PDB entry 4Z64 | X-ray diffraction, 2.66 A resolution | chains A and P of the 3 polymer chains in the assembly

[Chain A]
Protein: Phytosulfokine receptor 1
Source organism: Arabidopsis thaliana
Notes: EC 2.7.11.1; fragment: UNP resides 24-648
UniProt: Q9ZVR7 (PSKR1_ARATH); numbering as in UniProt (aligned over 24-648)
Chain sequence (631 residues; each row starts with the number of its first residue):
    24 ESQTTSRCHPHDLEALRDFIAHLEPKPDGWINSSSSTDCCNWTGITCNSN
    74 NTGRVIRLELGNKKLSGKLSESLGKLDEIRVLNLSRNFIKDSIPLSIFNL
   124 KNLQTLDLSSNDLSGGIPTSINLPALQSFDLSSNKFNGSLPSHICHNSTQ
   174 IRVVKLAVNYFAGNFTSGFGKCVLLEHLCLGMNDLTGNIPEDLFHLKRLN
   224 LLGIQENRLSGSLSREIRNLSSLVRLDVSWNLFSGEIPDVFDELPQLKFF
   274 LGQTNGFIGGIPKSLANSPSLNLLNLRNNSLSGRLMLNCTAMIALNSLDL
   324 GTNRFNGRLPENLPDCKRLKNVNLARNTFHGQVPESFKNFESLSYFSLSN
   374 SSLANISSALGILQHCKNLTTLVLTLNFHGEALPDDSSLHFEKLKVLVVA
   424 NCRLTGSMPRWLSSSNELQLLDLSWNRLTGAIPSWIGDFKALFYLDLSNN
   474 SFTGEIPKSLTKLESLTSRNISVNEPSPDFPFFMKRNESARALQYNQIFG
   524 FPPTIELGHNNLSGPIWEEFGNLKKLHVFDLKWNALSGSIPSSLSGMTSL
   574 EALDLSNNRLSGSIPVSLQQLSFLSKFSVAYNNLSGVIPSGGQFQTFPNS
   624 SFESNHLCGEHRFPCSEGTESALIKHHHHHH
Unresolved in the structure: 24-29, 72-76, 640-654
Sequence notes: expression tag (649-654)
Curated features (UniProtKB/Swiss-Prot):
  - binding site (phytosulfokine): Arg-300, Asn-346, Ser-370, Ser-372, Thr-398, Asn-424, Asp-445, Lys-508
  - glycosylation (N-linked (GlcNAc...) asparagine): Asn-55, Asn-64, Asn-73, Asn-106, Asn-160, Asn-170, Asn-187, Asn-242, Asn-301, Asn-311, Asn-373, Asn-378, Asn-391, Asn-472, Asn-493, Asn-510, Asn-534, Asn-606, Asn-622
  - mutagenesis: Phe-596 (F596D: Decreased responsiveness to PSK for interaction with BAK1 and decreased root length), Ser-598 (S598Y: Decreased responsiveness to PSK for interaction with BAK1 and decreased root length), Thr-619 (T619Y: Decreased responsiveness to PSK for interaction with BAK1 and decreased root length), Ser-623 (S623Y: No effect on responsiveness to PSK for interaction with BAK1 and no effect on root length)
Disulfides: Cys-31/Cys-62, Cys-63/Cys-70, Cys-168/Cys-195, Cys-312/Cys-339, Cys-631/Cys-638
Covalent attachments: N-acetylglucosamine (NAG) linked to Asn-106, Asn-170, Asn-301, Asn-311, Asn-373, Asn-378, Asn-472, Asn-534, Asn-622
From the paper describing this entry:
  - mutagenesis - S623Y: unchanged growth in response to PSK

[Chain P]
Protein: Phytosulfokine
Chain sequence (5 residues; numbered 28 to 32; the number before each row is that of its first residue):
    28 YIYTQ
Modified / non-standard residues: Tyr-28 (O-sulfo-L-tyrosine; TYS); Tyr-30 (O-sulfo-L-tyrosine; TYS)

[Chain A / chain P interface]
Residue-residue contacts - 34 pairs, chain A then chain P:
  Arg-300(A) with Gln-32(P)
  Gly-324(A) with Gln-32(P)
  Thr-325(A) with Gln-32(P), hydrogen bond (side chain-backbone)
  Asn-346(A) with Gln-32(P), hydrogen bond (side chain-backbone)
  Ala-348(A) with Thr-31(P); Gln-32(P)
  Arg-349(A) with Tyr-30(P); Gln-32(P), hydrogen bond
  Ser-370(A) with Thr-31(P)
  Ser-372(A) with Thr-31(P), hydrogen bond (side chain-backbone)
  Val-396(A) with Thr-31(P)
  Thr-398(A) with Ile-29(P), hydrogen bond (side chain-backbone); Tyr-30(P)
  Val-421(A) with Ile-29(P)
  Ala-423(A) with Tyr-28(P)
  Asn-424(A) with Tyr-28(P)
  Asp-445(A) with Tyr-28(P); Ile-29(P), hydrogen bond (side chain-backbone)
  Ser-447(A) with Tyr-28(P)
  Trp-448(A) with Tyr-28(P)
  Tyr-467(A) with Ile-29(P), hydrophobic
  Phe-503(A) with Thr-31(P)
  Pro-504(A) with Thr-31(P)
  Phe-505(A) with Tyr-30(P)
  Phe-506(A) with Tyr-28(P); Ile-29(P); Tyr-30(P), hydrogen bond (backbone-backbone); Gln-32(P)
  Met-507(A) with Tyr-28(P)
  Lys-508(A) with Tyr-28(P), hydrogen bond (backbone-backbone); Tyr-30(P)
  Glu-511(A) with Tyr-28(P)
  Ala-515(A) with Tyr-30(P)
  Phe-524(A) with Ile-29(P), hydrophobic
Interface residues without a listed pair, chain A (29 interface residues in all): Asp-322, Leu-399, Leu-443

[Overview]
29 residues of chain A face 5 of chain P across their interface; the contacts include 8 hydrogen bonds. Among
the polar pairs are Thr-325(A)/Gln-32(P), Asn-346(A)/Gln-32(P) and Arg-349(A)/Gln-32(P). N-acetylglucosamine
is covalently linked to Asn-106(A), Asn-170(A), Asn-301(A), Asn-311(A), Asn-373(A) and Asn-378(A) and 3 more.
From the paper: S623Y of chain A leaves growth in response to PSK unchanged.
Chain A is Phytosulfokine receptor 1 (Arabidopsis thaliana) and chain P is Phytosulfokine; the structure, the
plant peptide hormone receptor complex in arabidopsis, was determined by X-ray diffraction, deposited together
with 4Z5W, 4Z61, 4Z62 and 4Z63.
